6PGQ - chains A and B; structure by X-ray diffraction, 2.85 A resolution.

Chain A:
Molecule: Maltodextrin-binding protein, Calcitonin receptor
Source organism: Escherichia coli
Reference sequence: chimeric construct of A0A0A8UN35, P30988: residues -333 to 33 from A0A0A8UN35 (A0A0A8UN35_ECOLX) positions 26-392 (UniProt number = residue number + 359); residues 39-141 from P30988 positions 57-159 (UniProt number = residue number + 18)
Sequence (482 residues; row label = number of the first residue in the row; numbers below 1 keep their minus sign (Met-334 is residue -334)):
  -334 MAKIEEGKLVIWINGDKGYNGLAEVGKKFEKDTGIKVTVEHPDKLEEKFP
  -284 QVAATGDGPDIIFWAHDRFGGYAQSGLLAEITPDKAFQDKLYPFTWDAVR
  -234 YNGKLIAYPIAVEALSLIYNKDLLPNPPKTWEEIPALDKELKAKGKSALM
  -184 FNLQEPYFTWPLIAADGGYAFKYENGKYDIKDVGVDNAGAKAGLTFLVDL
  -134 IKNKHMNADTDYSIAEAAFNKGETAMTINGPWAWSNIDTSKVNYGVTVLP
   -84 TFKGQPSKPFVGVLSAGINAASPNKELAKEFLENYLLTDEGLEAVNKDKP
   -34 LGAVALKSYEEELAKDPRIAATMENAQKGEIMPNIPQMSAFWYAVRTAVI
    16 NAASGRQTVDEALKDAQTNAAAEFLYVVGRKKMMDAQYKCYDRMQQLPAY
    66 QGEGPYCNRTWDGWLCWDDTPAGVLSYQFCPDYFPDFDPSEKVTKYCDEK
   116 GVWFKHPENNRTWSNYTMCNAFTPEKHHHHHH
Unresolved in the structure: 139-147
Differences from the reference sequence: initiating methionine (-334); linker (34-38); expression tag (142-147)
Disulfides: Cys55-Cys81, Cys72-Cys112, Cys95-Cys134
Covalently attached groups: N-acetylglucosamine (NAG) linked to Asn73, Asn125, Asn130
What the authors report for this chain:
  - post-translational modification sites: Asn73, Asn130
  - contacts within the chain: Met48-Trp79
  - mutagenesis - N130D (2.8-fold): decreased binding to sCT

Chain B:
Molecule: Calcitonin
Reference sequence: Q92163 (Q92163_ONCSP); residues 22-32 here correspond to UniProt positions 30-40 (UniProt number = residue number + 8)
Sequence (12 residues; each row starts with the number of its first residue):
    22 YPRTNTGSGTPX
Differences from the reference sequence: amidation (33)
Modified positions: NH2 (amino group) at position 33

Chain A / chain B interface:
Pairs across the interface (27; chain A residue first):
  Lys29(A) with Tyr22(B)
  Asp77(A) with Pro32(B)
  Trp79(A) with Asn26(B); Pro32(B), hydrophobic
  Phe99(A) with Thr25(B)
  Asp101(A) with Arg24(B); Thr25(B), hydrogen bond
  His121(A) with Ser29(B)
  Glu123(A) with Ser29(B), hydrogen bond
  Asn124(A) with Ser29(B); Gly30(B)
  Arg126(A) with Gly30(B); Thr31(B), hydrogen bond (side chain-backbone)
  Trp128(A) with Thr27(B), hydrogen bond (side chain-backbone); Gly28(B), hydrogen bond (side chain-backbone); Ser29(B); Thr31(B); Pro32(B); NH2_33(B)
  Ser129(A) with Pro32(B), hydrogen bond (backbone-backbone); NH2_33(B), hydrogen bond (backbone-backbone)
  Tyr131(A) with Thr27(B); NH2_33(B)
  Thr132(A) with Thr27(B)
  Asn135(A) with Arg24(B), hydrogen bond (backbone-side chain); Thr25(B), hydrogen bond (side chain-backbone); Thr27(B)
Other interface residues (no listed pair), chain A (18 interface residues in all): Gly78, Phe102, Thr127, Ala136
The authors on this interface:
  - specific contacts: Trp79(A)-Pro32(B), Asp101(A)-Thr25(B) (hydrogen bond), Trp128(A)-Thr27(B) (hydrogen bond), Trp128(A)-Gly28(B) (hydrogen bond), Ser129(A)-Pro32(B) (backbone contact)
  - interface residues, chain B: Gly28(B)

Overview:
Chain A and chain B form an interface of 18 and 11 residues respectively; the contacts include 9 hydrogen
bonds. Polar contacts include Asp101(A)-Thr25(B), Glu123(A)-Ser29(B) and Arg126(A)-Thr31(B). The paper
describes a contact between Trp79(A) and Pro32(B); hydrogen bonds between Asp101(A) and Thr25(B), Trp128(A)
and Thr27(B) and Trp128(A) and Gly28(B); a backbone contact between Ser129(A) and Pro32(B). The paper reports
that N130D of chain A reduces binding to sCT; the interface residue Gly28(B).
Chain A is Maltodextrin-binding protein, Calcitonin receptor (Escherichia coli) and chain B is Calcitonin; the
structure, Crystal structure of N-glycosylated human calcitonin receptor extracellular domain in complex with
salmon calcitonin (22-32), was determined by X-ray diffraction, deposited together with 6PFO.
